2I8C - chains A and B; structure by X-ray diffraction, 2.46 A resolution.

# Chain A (and B)
Molecule: D-alanine-D-alanine ligase
Source organism: Staphylococcus aureus subsp. aureus
Notes: EC 6.3.2.4; chain B of this document is another copy of the same molecule, construct and numbering; everything in this record applies to it too
UniProtKB: Q5HEB7 (DDL_STAAC); residue numbers follow UniProt; this construct covers 1-356
Amino-acid sequence (364 residues; row label = number of the first residue in the row):
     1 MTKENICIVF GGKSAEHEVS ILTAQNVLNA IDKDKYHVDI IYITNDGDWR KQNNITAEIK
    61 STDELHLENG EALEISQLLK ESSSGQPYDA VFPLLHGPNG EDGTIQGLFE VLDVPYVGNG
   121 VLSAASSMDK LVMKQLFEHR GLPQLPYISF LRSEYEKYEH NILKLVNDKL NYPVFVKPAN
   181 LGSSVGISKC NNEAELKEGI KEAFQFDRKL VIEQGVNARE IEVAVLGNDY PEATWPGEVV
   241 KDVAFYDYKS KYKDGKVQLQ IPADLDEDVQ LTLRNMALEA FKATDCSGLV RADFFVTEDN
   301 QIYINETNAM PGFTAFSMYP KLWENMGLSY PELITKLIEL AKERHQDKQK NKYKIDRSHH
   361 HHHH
Not modelled in the structure: 1-2, 246-256, 359-364 (chain B: 1-2, 246-256, 361-364)
Construct notes: cloning artifact (357-358); expression tag (359-364)
Small-molecule neighbours: ADP (adenosine-5'-diphosphate): Lys-130, Leu-145, Phe-175, Lys-177, Gly-182, Ser-183, Ser-184, Ile-187, Glu-213, Gln-214, Gly-215, Val-216, Glu-220, Phe-295, Asn-305, Glu-306
Swiss-Prot annotation at these positions:
  - binding site (ATP): Asn-167 to Glu-222
  - binding site (Mg(2+)): Asp-293, Glu-306, Asn-308
What the authors report for this chain:
  - binding site for ADP: Leu-145, Phe-175, Lys-177, Ser-183, Glu-213, Gln-214, Val-216, Glu-220, Phe-295, Asn-305
  - Mg2+ coordination: Glu-306
  - conformationally variable residues (order/disorder transition, side-chain flip): Phe-175, Ala-244 to Gln-258, Phe-295
  - catalytic residues: Arg-291, Asn-308, Gly-312 (proposed by the authors, not directly observed)
  - catalytic residues: Glu-16, Val-19, His-96 (citing earlier work)

# How chain A and chain B interact
Residue-residue contacts - 76 pairs, chain A then chain B:
  Glu-74(A) with Glu-74(B); Ser-76(B), hydrogen bond; Gln-77(B), hydrogen bond
  Ile-75(A) with Glu-74(B); Ile-75(B); Ser-76(B), hydrogen bond (backbone-backbone)
  Ser-76(A) with Glu-74(B)
  Gln-77(A) with Gly-47(B), hydrogen bond (side chain-backbone)
  Asn-99(A) with Val-111(B)
  Gly-100(A) with Glu-110(B); Lys-348(B)
  Thr-104(A) with Gly-107(B); Glu-110(B)
  Gly-107(A) with Thr-104(B)
  Leu-108(A) with Leu-108(B), hydrophobic; Val-111(B), hydrophobic
  Glu-110(A) with Asn-99(B), hydrogen bond (backbone-side chain); Gly-100(B), hydrogen bond (side chain-backbone); Thr-104(B)
  Val-111(A) with Thr-104(B); Ile-105(B)
  Leu-112(A) with Ile-75(B), hydrophobic
  Asp-113(A) with Asn-99(B)
  Val-121(A) with Val-121(B), hydrophobic
  Leu-122(A) with Leu-122(B), hydrophobic; Ala-125(B), hydrophobic; Ser-126(B); Asp-129(B); Val-132(B), hydrophobic
  Ala-125(A) with Val-121(B), hydrophobic; Leu-122(B)
  Asp-129(A) with Leu-122(B)
  Gln-135(A) with Leu-136(B); His-139(B)
  Leu-136(A) with Gln-135(B)
  Glu-138(A) with His-139(B), salt bridge
  His-139(A) with Gln-135(B), hydrogen bond; Glu-138(B), salt bridge; Tyr-147(B)
  Arg-140(A) with Glu-154(B), salt bridge
  Tyr-147(A) with His-139(B)
  Leu-151(A) with Asp-285(B)
  Ser-153(A) with Asp-229(B), hydrogen bond (side chain-backbone); Tyr-230(B)
  Glu-154(A) with Arg-140(B), salt bridge
  Glu-156(A) with Tyr-230(B), hydrogen bond
  Leu-181(A) with Ile-355(B), hydrophobic
  Val-185(A) with Ile-355(B), hydrophobic
  Gln-205(A) with Asn-351(B); Lys-354(B)
  Phe-206(A) with Asn-351(B), hydrogen bond (backbone-side chain); Lys-354(B); Ile-355(B), hydrophobic; Ser-358(B)
  Arg-208(A) with Asp-229(B), salt bridge; Asp-285(B), salt bridge
  Lys-209(A) with Asp-285(B), salt bridge
  Asp-229(A) with Arg-152(B), salt bridge; Ser-153(B); Arg-208(B), salt bridge
  Tyr-230(A) with Arg-152(B), hydrogen bond; Glu-156(B), hydrogen bond
  Asp-285(A) with Leu-151(B); Arg-208(B), salt bridge; Lys-209(B), salt bridge
  Lys-348(A) with Asn-99(B)
  Asn-351(A) with Gln-205(B); Phe-206(B), hydrogen bond (side chain-backbone); Asp-207(B)
  Lys-352(A) with Lys-13(B); Asn-99(B), hydrogen bond
  Lys-354(A) with Gln-205(B), hydrogen bond (side chain-backbone); Phe-206(B)
  Ile-355(A) with Leu-181(B), hydrophobic; Phe-206(B), hydrophobic
  Ser-358(A) with Phe-206(B)
Also at the interface, not in a pair above, chain A (51 interface residues in all): Trp-49, Glu-101, Ile-105, Ser-126, Val-132, Arg-152, Asp-207, Asn-228, Lys-282
Also at the interface, not in a pair above, chain B (51 interface residues in all): Trp-49, Pro-98, Gly-103, Val-185, Asn-228, Lys-282

# Summary
Chain A and chain B each contribute 51 residues to their interface, with 15 hydrogen bonds and 11 salt
bridges. Among the polar pairs are Glu-138(A)/His-139(B), Arg-140(A)/Glu-154(B) and Arg-208(A)/Asp-229(B).
Ligands of chain A: ADP. The paper reports catalytic residues Arg-291(A), Asn-308(A) and Gly-312(A) among
others; a binding site for ADP at Leu-145(A), Phe-175(A) and Lys-177(A) among others.
Both chains are D-alanine-D-alanine ligase (Staphylococcus aureus subsp. aureus). Entry 2I8C (Allosteric
inhibition of Staphylococcus aureus D-alanine:D-alanine ligase revealed by crystallographic studies) was
determined by X-ray diffraction (same publication as 2I87 and 2I80).
